PDB entry 6D09 | X-ray diffraction, 1.85 A resolution | chains A and B

[Chain A]
Molecule: Endothelial PAS domain-containing protein 1
From: Homo sapiens
UniProt: Q99814 (EPAS1_HUMAN); residues 239-350 here = UniProt positions 239-350
Chain sequence (117 residues; numbered 234 to 350; the number before each row is that of its first residue):
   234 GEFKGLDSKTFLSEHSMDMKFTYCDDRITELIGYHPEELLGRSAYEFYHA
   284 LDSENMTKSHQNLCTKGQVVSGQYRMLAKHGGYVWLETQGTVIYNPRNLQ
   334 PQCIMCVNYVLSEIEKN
Not modelled in the structure: 234-235, 330-333, 347-350
Construct notes: expression tag (234-238); engineered mutation Glu-247 (Arg in Q99814)
Ligand contacts: FOJ (3-{[(3R)-4-(difluoromethyl)-2,2-difluoro-3-hydroxy-1,1-dioxo-2,3-dihydro-1H-1-benzothiophen-5-yl]oxy}-5-fluorobenzonitrile): Phe-244, Ser-246, His-248, Met-252, Phe-254, Ala-277, Phe-280, Tyr-281, Met-289, Ser-292, His-293, Leu-296, Val-302, Ser-304, Tyr-307, Met-309, Leu-319, Thr-321, Gly-323, Ile-337, Cys-339, Asn-341

[Chain B]
Molecule: Aryl hydrocarbon receptor nuclear translocator
From: Homo sapiens
UniProt: P27540 (ARNT_HUMAN); numbering as in UniProt (aligned over 356-470)
Chain sequence (121 residues; row label = number of the first residue in the row):
   350 GEFKGLNVCQPTRFISRHNIEGIFTFVDHRCVATVGYQPQELLGKNIVEF
   400 CHPEDQQLLRDSFQQVVKLKGQVLSVMFRFRSKNQEWLWMRTSSFTFQNP
   450 YSDEIEYIICTNTNVKNSSQE
Not modelled in the structure: 350-357, 468-470
Construct notes: expression tag (350-355); engineered mutation Arg-362 (Glu in P27540)

[Interface between chain A and chain B]
Pairs across the interface (20; chain A residue first):
  Lys-253(A) with Glu-370(B), salt bridge
  Arg-275(A) with Arg-409(B)
  Ser-276(A) with Glu-398(B)
  Tyr-278(A) with Glu-398(B); Arg-430(B), hydrogen bond
  Glu-279(A) with Val-397(B); Gln-405(B), hydrogen bond (backbone-side chain); Arg-409(B), salt bridge
  Ala-283(A) with Arg-430(B); Gln-434(B); Trp-436(B), hydrophobic
  Leu-284(A) with Gln-434(B)
  Ser-286(A) with Arg-430(B); Gln-434(B)
  Glu-287(A) with Tyr-386(B); Arg-430(B), salt bridge; Lys-432(B), salt bridge; Gln-434(B), hydrogen bond (backbone-side chain)
  Leu-310(A) with Pro-402(B), hydrophobic
  Tyr-316(A) with Pro-402(B)
Interface residues without a listed pair, chain A (12 interface residues in all): Asp-285
Interface residues without a listed pair, chain B (12 interface residues in all): Lys-394

[Summary]
The chain A/chain B interface involves 12 residues from each chain; the contacts include 3 hydrogen bonds and
4 salt bridges. Among the polar pairs are Lys-253(A)/Glu-370(B), Glu-279(A)/Arg-409(B) and
Glu-287(A)/Arg-430(B). Ligands of chain A: compound FOJ.
Here chain A is Endothelial PAS domain-containing protein 1 and chain B is Aryl hydrocarbon receptor nuclear
translocator, both from Homo sapiens. Entry 6D09 (Crystal structure of PT2440 bound to HIF2a-B*:ARNT-B*
complex) was determined by X-ray diffraction.
